6BR1 - chains B and F of the 6 polymer chains in the assembly; structure by X-ray diffraction, 2.30 A resolution.

[Chain B]
Molecule: Tubulin beta-2B chain
Source organism: Sus scrofa
UniProt: A0A287AGU7 (A0A287AGU7_PIG); residues 1-445 here = UniProt positions 1-445
Chain sequence (445 residues; each row starts with the number of its first residue):
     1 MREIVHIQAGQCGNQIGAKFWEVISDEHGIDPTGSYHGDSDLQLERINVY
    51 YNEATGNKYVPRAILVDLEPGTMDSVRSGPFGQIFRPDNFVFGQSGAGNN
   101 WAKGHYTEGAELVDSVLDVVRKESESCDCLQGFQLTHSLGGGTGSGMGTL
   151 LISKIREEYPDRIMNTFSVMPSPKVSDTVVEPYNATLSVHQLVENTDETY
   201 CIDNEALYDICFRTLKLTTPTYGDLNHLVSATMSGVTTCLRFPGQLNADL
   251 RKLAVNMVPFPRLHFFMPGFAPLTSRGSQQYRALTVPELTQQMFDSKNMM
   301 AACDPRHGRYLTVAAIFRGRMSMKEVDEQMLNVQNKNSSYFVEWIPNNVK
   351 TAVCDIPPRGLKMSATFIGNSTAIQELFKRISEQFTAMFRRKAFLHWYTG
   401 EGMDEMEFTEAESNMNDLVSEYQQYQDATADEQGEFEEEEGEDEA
Not modelled in the structure: 1, 429-445
Bound ions: Mg2+: Gln-11 (together with GDP)
Ligand contacts:
  - E3Y (2-chloro-4-(6-methoxy-3,4-dihydroquinolin-1(2H)-yl)pyrido[2,3-d]pyrimidine): Cys-239, Leu-240, Leu-246, Ala-248, Asp-249, Lys-252, Leu-253, Asn-256, Met-257, Thr-312, Val-313, Ala-314, Ala-315, Asn-348, Lys-350, Thr-351, Ala-352
  - GDP (guanosine-5'-diphosphate): Gly-10, Gln-11, Cys-12, Gln-15, Ile-16, Asp-67, Ala-97, Asn-99, Ser-138, Gly-140, Gly-141, Gly-142, Thr-143, Gly-144, Ser-145, Val-169, Pro-171, Val-175, Asp-177, Glu-181, Asn-204, Leu-207, Tyr-222, Leu-225, Asn-226
What the authors report for this chain:
  - binding site for E3Y: Val-236, Cys-239, Leu-240, Leu-246, Asn-256, Met-257, Ala-314, Lys-350
  - conformationally variable residues (loop rearrangement): Phe-242 to Asp-249

[Chain F]
Molecule: Tubulin tyrosine ligase
Source organism: Gallus gallus
UniProt: E1BQ43 (E1BQ43_CHICK); numbering as in UniProt (aligned over 1-378)
Chain sequence (384 residues; row label = number of the first residue in the row):
     1 MYTFVVRDENSSVYAEVSRLLLATGQWKRLRKDNPRFNLMLGERNRLPFG
    51 RLGHEPGLVQLVNYYRGADKLCRKASLVKLIKTSPELSESCTWFPESYVI
   101 YPTNLKTPVAPAQNGIRHLINNTRTDEREVFLAAYNRRREGREGNVWIAK
   151 SSAGAKGEGILISSEASELLDFIDEQGQVHVIQKYLEKPLLLEPGHRKFD
   201 IRSWVLVDHLYNIYLYREGVLRTSSEPYNSANFQDKTCHLTNHCIQKEYS
   251 KNYGRYEEGNEMFFEEFNQYLMDALNTTLENSILLQIKHIIRSCLMCIEP
   301 AISTKHLHYQSFQLFGFDFMVDEELKVWLIEVNGAPACAQKLYAELCQGI
   351 VDVAISSVFPLADTGQKTSQPTSIFIKLHHHHHH
Not modelled in the structure: 104-127, 150-160, 248-251, 363-371, 381-384
Differences from the reference sequence: expression tag (379-384)
Bound ions: Mg2+: Glu-331 (together with AMP-PCP)
Ligand contacts: AMP-PCP (ACP; phosphomethylphosphonic acid adenylate ester): Lys-74, Pro-95, Ile-148, Gln-183, Lys-184, Tyr-185, Leu-186, Lys-198, Asp-200, Arg-202, Arg-222, His-239, Leu-240, Thr-241, Asn-242, Asp-318, Met-320, Ile-330, Glu-331, Asn-333

[Chain B / chain F interface]
Residue-residue contacts - 8 pairs, chain B then chain F:
  Leu-331(B) / Pro-56(F)
  Gln-334(B) / Arg-36(F)  hydrogen bond
  Asn-335(B) / Arg-36(F)  hydrogen bond
  Asn-335(B) / Gly-57(F)  hydrogen bond (side chain-backbone)
  Asn-335(B) / Leu-58(F)
  Ser-338(B) / Leu-30(F)
  Ser-338(B) / Asn-34(F)  hydrogen bond
  Asn-347(B) / Arg-36(F)
Also at the interface, not in a pair above, chain F (7 interface residues in all): Glu-55

[Summary]
The interface between chain B and chain F involves 5 residues on one side and 7 on the other, with 4 hydrogen
bonds. Among the polar pairs are Gln-334(B)/Arg-36(F), Asn-335(B)/Arg-36(F) and Asn-335(B)/Gly-57(F). From the
paper: a binding site for E3Y at Val-236(B), Cys-239(B) and Leu-240(B) among others; conformational
variability at Phe-242(B).
Here chain B is Tubulin beta-2B chain (Sus scrofa) and chain F is Tubulin tyrosine ligase (Gallus gallus).
Entry 6BR1 (Tubulin-RB3_SLD-TTL in complex with heterocyclic pyrimidine compound 4a) was determined by X-ray
diffraction together with 6BRF, 6BRY and 6BS2 from the same study.
